5L5T - chains H and I of the 28 polymer chains in the assembly; structure by X-ray diffraction, 2.90 A resolution.

Chain H:
Name: Proteasome subunit beta type-2
From: Saccharomyces cerevisiae (strain ATCC 204508 / S288c)
Notes: EC 3.4.25.1
UniProt: P25043 (PSB2_YEAST); residues 1-232 here correspond to UniProt positions 30-261 (UniProt number = residue number + 29)
Chain sequence (232 residues; row label = number of the first residue in the row):
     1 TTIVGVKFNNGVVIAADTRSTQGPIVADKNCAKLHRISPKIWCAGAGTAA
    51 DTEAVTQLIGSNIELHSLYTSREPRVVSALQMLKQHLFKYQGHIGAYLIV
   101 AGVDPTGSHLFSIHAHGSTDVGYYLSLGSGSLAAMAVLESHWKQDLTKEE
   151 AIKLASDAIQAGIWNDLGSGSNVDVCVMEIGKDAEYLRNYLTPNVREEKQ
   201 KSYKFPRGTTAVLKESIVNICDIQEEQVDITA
Unresolved in the structure: 227-232
UniProt features mapped onto this chain:
  - active site: Thr1 (Nucleophile)

Chain I:
Name: Proteasome subunit beta type-3
From: Saccharomyces cerevisiae (strain ATCC 204508 / S288c)
Notes: EC 3.4.25.1
UniProt: P25451 (PSB3_YEAST); residues 0-204 here correspond to UniProt positions 1-205 (UniProt number = residue number + 1)
Chain sequence (205 residues; each row starts with the number of its first residue; numbering starts at 0):
     0 MSDPSSINGGIVVAMTGKDCVAIACDLRLGSQSLGVSNKFEKIFHYGHVF
    50 LGITGLATDVTTLNEMFRYKTNLYKLKEERAIEPETFTQLVSSSLYERRF
   100 GPYFVGPVVAGINSKSGKPFIAGFDLIGCIDEAKDFIVSGTASDQLFGMC
   150 ESLYEPNLEPEDLFETISQALLNAADRDALSGWGAVVYIIKKDEVVKRYL
   200 KMRQD
Unresolved in the structure: 0
UniProt features mapped onto this chain:
  - modified residue: Ser30 (Phosphoserine)
  - cross-link: Lys69 (Glycyl lysine isopeptide (Lys-Gly) (interchain with G-Cter in ubiquitin))

Chain H / chain I interface:
Contacting residue pairs - 54 pairs, chain H then chain I:
  Ile25(H) - Asp143(I)
  Ile25(H) - Phe146(I)  hydrophobic
  Val26(H) - Phe146(I)
  Ala27(H) - Asp130(I)
  Ala27(H) - Phe146(I)  hydrophobic
  Asp28(H) - Asp130(I)
  Lys29(H) - Glu150(I)  salt bridge
  Ala49(H) - Cys128(I)  hydrophobic
  Ala50(H) - Tyr95(I)
  Ala50(H) - Ile126(I)  hydrophobic
  Ala50(H) - Cys128(I)
  Asp51(H) - Tyr95(I)  hydrogen bond
  Asp51(H) - Arg98(I)  salt bridge
  Ala54(H) - Tyr95(I)
  Tyr90(H) - Phe99(I)  hydrophobic
  His93(H) - Arg98(I)  hydrogen bond (backbone-side chain)
  His93(H) - Phe99(I)
  Ile94(H) - Phe99(I)  hydrophobic
  Arg196(H) - Glu150(I)  salt bridge
  Lys199(H) - Glu150(I)
  Lys199(H) - Ser151(I)
  Lys199(H) - Tyr153(I)  hydrogen bond (side chain-backbone)
  Ser202(H) - Glu154(I)  hydrogen bond
  Tyr203(H) - Ser151(I)
  Tyr203(H) - Leu152(I)  hydrophobic
  Lys204(H) - Asp161(I)  salt bridge
  Phe205(H) - Gln168(I)
  Arg207(H) - Glu160(I)  salt bridge
  Arg207(H) - Asp161(I)  salt bridge
  Gly208(H) - Glu164(I)  hydrogen bond (backbone-side chain)
  Thr209(H) - Glu164(I)
  Thr210(H) - Glu164(I)  hydrogen bond
  Thr210(H) - Ser167(I)
  Thr210(H) - Gln168(I)  hydrogen bond
  Thr210(H) - Leu199(I)
  Ala211(H) - Leu199(I)
  Ala211(H) - Lys200(I)  hydrogen bond (backbone-backbone)
  Val212(H) - Phe163(I)  hydrophobic
  Val212(H) - Tyr198(I)
  Leu213(H) - Tyr198(I)  hydrogen bond (backbone-backbone)
  Leu213(H) - Leu199(I)
  Leu213(H) - Lys200(I)
  Lys214(H) - Lys196(I)
  Lys214(H) - Arg197(I)
  Lys214(H) - Tyr198(I)  hydrogen bond (backbone-backbone)
  Glu215(H) - Lys196(I)
  Glu215(H) - Arg197(I)  salt bridge
  Ser216(H) - Val195(I)
  Ser216(H) - Lys196(I)  hydrogen bond (backbone-backbone)
  Ile217(H) - Val194(I)
  Val218(H) - Val194(I)  hydrogen bond (backbone-backbone)
  Val218(H) - Lys196(I)
  Ile220(H) - Gly46(I)
  Asp222(H) - Lys74(I)  salt bridge
Also at the interface, not in a pair above, chain H (38 interface residues in all): Gln22, Thr48, Gln57, Gly95, Pro206, Asn219
Also at the interface, not in a pair above, chain I (40 interface residues in all): His44, His47, Phe49, Gln88, Asp124, Gly127, Glu131, Asp134, Glu158, Thr165, Leu171, Tyr187

In short:
38 residues of chain H face 40 of chain I across their interface, with 12 hydrogen bonds and 8 salt bridges.
Polar contacts include Lys29(H)-Glu150(I), Asp51(H)-Arg98(I) and Arg196(H)-Glu150(I). Curated annotation
(UniProt) lists active-site residue Thr1(H) on chain H.
Chain H is Proteasome subunit beta type-2 and chain I is Proteasome subunit beta type-3, both from
Saccharomyces cerevisiae (strain ATCC 204508 / S288c); the structure, Yeast 20S proteasome with human beta5i
(1-138; V31M) and human beta6 (97-111; 118-133) in complex with ..., was determined by X-ray diffraction,
deposited together with 5L52, 5L54, 5L55, 5L5A, 5L5B, 5L5D and 30 further entries.
